7Z6V - chains B and C of the 6 polymer chains in the assembly; structure by electron microscopy, 3.10 A resolution.

Chain B (and C):
Protein: Spike glycoprotein, Fibritin
Source organism: Severe acute respiratory syndrome coronavirus 2
Notes: chain C of this document is another copy of the same molecule, construct and numbering; everything in this record applies to it too
Reference sequence: chimeric construct of P0DTC2, P10104: residues 1-1208 from P0DTC2 (SPIKE_SARS2) positions 1-1208 (same numbers); residues 1211-1238 from P10104 positions 458-485 (UniProt number = residue number - 753)
Amino-acid sequence (1260 residues; each row starts with the number of its first residue):
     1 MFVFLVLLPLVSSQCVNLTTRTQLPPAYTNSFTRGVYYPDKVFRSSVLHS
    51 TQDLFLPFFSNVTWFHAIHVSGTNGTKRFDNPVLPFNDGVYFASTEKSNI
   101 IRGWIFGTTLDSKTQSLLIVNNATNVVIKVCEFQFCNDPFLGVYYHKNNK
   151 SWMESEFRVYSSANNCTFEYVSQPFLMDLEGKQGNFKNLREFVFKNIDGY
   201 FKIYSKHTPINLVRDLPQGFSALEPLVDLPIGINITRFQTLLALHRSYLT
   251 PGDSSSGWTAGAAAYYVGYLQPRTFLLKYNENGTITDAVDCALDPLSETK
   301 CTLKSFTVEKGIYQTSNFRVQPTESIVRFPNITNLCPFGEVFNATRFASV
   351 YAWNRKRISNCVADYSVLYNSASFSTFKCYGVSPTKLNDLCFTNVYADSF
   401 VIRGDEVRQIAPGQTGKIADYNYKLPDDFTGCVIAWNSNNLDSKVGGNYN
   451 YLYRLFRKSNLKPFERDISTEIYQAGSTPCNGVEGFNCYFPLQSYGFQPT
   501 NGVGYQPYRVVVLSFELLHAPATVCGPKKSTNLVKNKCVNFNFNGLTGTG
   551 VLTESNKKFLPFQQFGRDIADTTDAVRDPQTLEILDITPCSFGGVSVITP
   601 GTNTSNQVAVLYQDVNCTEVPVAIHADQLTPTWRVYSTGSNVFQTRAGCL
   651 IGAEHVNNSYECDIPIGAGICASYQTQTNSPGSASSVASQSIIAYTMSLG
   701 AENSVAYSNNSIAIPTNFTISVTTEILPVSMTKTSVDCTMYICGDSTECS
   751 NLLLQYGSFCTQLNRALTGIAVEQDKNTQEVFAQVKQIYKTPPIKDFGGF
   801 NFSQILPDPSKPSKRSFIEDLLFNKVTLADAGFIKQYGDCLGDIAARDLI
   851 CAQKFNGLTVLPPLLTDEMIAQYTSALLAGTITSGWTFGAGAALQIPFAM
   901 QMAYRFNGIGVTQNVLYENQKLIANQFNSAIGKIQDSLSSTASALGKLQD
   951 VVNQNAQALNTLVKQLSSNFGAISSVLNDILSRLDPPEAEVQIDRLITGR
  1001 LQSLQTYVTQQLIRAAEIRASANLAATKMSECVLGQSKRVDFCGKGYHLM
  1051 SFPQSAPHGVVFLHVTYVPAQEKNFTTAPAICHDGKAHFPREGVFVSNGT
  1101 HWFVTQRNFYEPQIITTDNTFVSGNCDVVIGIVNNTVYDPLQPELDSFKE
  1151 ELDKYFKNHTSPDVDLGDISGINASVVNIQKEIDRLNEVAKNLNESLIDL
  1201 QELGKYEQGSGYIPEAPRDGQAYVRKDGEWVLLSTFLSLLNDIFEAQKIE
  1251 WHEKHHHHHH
Not modelled in the structure: 1-26, 70-81, 144-165, 173-185, 243-262, 621-640, 677-689, 828-854, 1148-1260 (chain C: 1-26, 67-80, 144-164, 173-185, 243-263, 621-640, 677-689, 828-854, 1148-1260)
Sequence notes: engineered mutation G682 (Arg in P0DTC2), S683 (Arg in P0DTC2), S685 (Arg in P0DTC2), P986 (Lys in P0DTC2), P987 (Val in P0DTC2); linker (1209-1210); conflict L1232 (Phe479 in P10104); expression tag (1239-1260)
Disulfides: C131-C166, C291-C301, C336-C361, C379-C432, C391-C525, C480-C488, C538-C590, C617-C649, C662-C671, C743-C749, C1032-C1043, C1082-C1126
Glycans and other covalent adducts: N-acetylglucosamine (NAG) linked to N61, N122, N234, N282, N331, N343, N603, N616, N657, N709, N717, N801, N1074, N1098, N1134
Swiss-Prot annotation at these positions:
  - region: N280 to C301 (Putative superantigen), R403 to D405 (Integrin-binding motif), N448 to F456 (Immunodominant HLA epitope recognized by the CD8+), P681, A684 (Putative superantigen), S816 to Y837 (Fusion peptide 1), K835 to F855 (Fusion peptide 2), D1163 to E1202 (Heptad repeat 2)
  - site: R815, S816 (Cleavage)
  - glycosylation: N17 (N-linked (GlcNAc...) (complex) asparagine), N61 (N-linked (GlcNAc...) (hybrid) asparagine), N74 (N-linked (GlcNAc...) (complex) asparagine), N122 (N-linked (GlcNAc...) (hybrid) asparagine), N149 (N-linked (GlcNAc...) (complex) asparagine), N165 (N-linked (GlcNAc...) (complex) asparagine), N234 (N-linked (GlcNAc...) (high mannose) asparagine), N282 (N-linked (GlcNAc...) (complex) asparagine), T323 (O-linked (GalNAc) threonine), S325 (O-linked (HexNAc...) serine), N331 (N-linked (GlcNAc...) (complex) asparagine), N343 (N-linked (GlcNAc...) (complex) asparagine), N603 (N-linked (GlcNAc...) (hybrid) asparagine), N616 (N-linked (GlcNAc...) (complex) asparagine), N657 (N-linked (GlcNAc...) (complex) asparagine), T676 (O-linked (GlcNAc...) threonine), T678 (O-linked (GlcNAc...) threonine), N709 (N-linked (GlcNAc...) (high mannose) asparagine), N717 (N-linked (GlcNAc...) (hybrid) asparagine), N801 (N-linked (GlcNAc...) (hybrid) asparagine) and 6 more in UniProt

Chain B / chain C interface:
Contacting residue pairs (166):
  Y38(B) - L560(C)
  Y38(B) - F562(C)  hydrophobic
  D40(B) - H519(C)
  D40(B) - F562(C)
  K41(B) - H519(C)
  K41(B) - A520(C)  hydrogen bond (side chain-backbone)
  K41(B) - F562(C)
  K41(B) - Q563(C)
  K41(B) - Q564(C)  hydrogen bond (backbone-backbone)
  K41(B) - F565(C)
  V42(B) - Q563(C)
  V42(B) - F565(C)
  V42(B) - R567(C)
  F43(B) - K558(C)
  F43(B) - F559(C)  hydrophobic
  F43(B) - Q563(C)
  F43(B) - F565(C)  hydrogen bond (backbone-backbone)
  F43(B) - G566(C)
  F43(B) - R567(C)
  S45(B) - K557(C)
  Y200(B) - Y396(C)  hydrogen bond
  Y200(B) - L518(C)  hydrophobic
  K202(B) - L518(C)
  Y204(B) - H519(C)
  E224(B) - F562(C)
  P225(B) - H519(C)
  P225(B) - F562(C)  hydrophobic
  D228(B) - L518(C)
  D228(B) - H519(C)
  P230(B) - R357(C)
  P230(B) - N394(C)
  G413(B) - P987(C)
  T415(B) - D985(C)
  D427(B) - P986(C)
  D427(B) - E990(C)
  D737(B) - N317(C)
  D745(B) - R319(C)  salt bridge
  Q755(B) - S968(C)
  Q755(B) - N969(C)
  Q755(B) - F970(C)  hydrogen bond (backbone-backbone)
  Q755(B) - G971(C)
  Y756(B) - Q965(C)  hydrogen bond (backbone-side chain)
  G757(B) - Q965(C)
  G757(B) - S968(C)
  S758(B) - Q965(C)  hydrogen bond (backbone-side chain)
  F759(B) - Q965(C)
  F759(B) - Q1002(C)
  F759(B) - S1003(C)
  F759(B) - T1006(C)
  Q762(B) - T961(C)
  Q762(B) - Q1010(C)
  R765(B) - T961(C)
  Q787(B) - A701(C)
  Q787(B) - N703(C)
  I788(B) - L699(C)  hydrophobic
  I788(B) - G700(C)
  I788(B) - A701(C)  hydrogen bond (backbone-backbone)
  I788(B) - E702(C)
  I788(B) - N703(C)  hydrogen bond (backbone-backbone)
  Y789(B) - N703(C)
  Y789(B) - V705(C)  hydrophobic
  K790(B) - E702(C)  salt bridge
  K790(B) - N703(C)  hydrogen bond (backbone-backbone)
  P792(B) - Y707(C)  hydrophobic
  D796(B) - Y707(C)  hydrogen bond (backbone-side chain)
  D796(B) - N709(C)
  F797(B) - Y707(C)
  F855(B) - F592(C)
  G857(B) - F592(C)
  V860(B) - D614(C)
  L861(B) - Q613(C)
  P862(B) - A668(C)  hydrophobic
  P863(B) - A668(C)  hydrogen bond (backbone-backbone)
  L864(B) - P665(C)  hydrophobic
  L864(B) - A668(C)
  L864(B) - G669(C)  hydrogen bond (backbone-backbone)
  L864(B) - C671(C)  hydrophobic
  L864(B) - M697(C)  hydrophobic
  L865(B) - L699(C)  hydrophobic
  T866(B) - A668(C)
  T866(B) - G669(C)
  M869(B) - G669(C)
  M869(B) - T696(C)
  M869(B) - M697(C)
  M869(B) - L699(C)
  Q872(B) - L699(C)
  Y873(B) - L699(C)
  T883(B) - V705(C)
  T883(B) - Y707(C)
  A890(B) - G1046(C)
  A890(B) - Y1047(C)  hydrophobic
  A890(B) - V1068(C)
  L894(B) - A713(C)
  L894(B) - P715(C)
  L894(B) - E1072(C)
  Q895(B) - V705(C)
  Q895(B) - A706(C)
  Q895(B) - S711(C)  hydrogen bond
  Q895(B) - I712(C)
  Q895(B) - A713(C)  hydrogen bond (backbone-backbone)
  Q895(B) - N1074(C)  hydrogen bond
  I896(B) - Y707(C)
  I896(B) - S711(C)
  I896(B) - I712(C)  hydrophobic
  P897(B) - Y707(C)  hydrophobic
  P897(B) - S708(C)
  P897(B) - N709(C)
  P897(B) - N710(C)
  P897(B) - S711(C)
  P897(B) - T1077(C)
  F898(B) - Y707(C)  hydrogen bond (backbone-side chain)
  M900(B) - T1077(C)
  M900(B) - V1094(C)  hydrophobic
  Y904(B) - I712(C)
  Y904(B) - V1094(C)
  Y904(B) - R1107(C)
  N907(B) - R1107(C)
  T912(B) - F1121(C)
  Q913(B) - P1090(C)
  N914(B) - F1089(C)
  N914(B) - F1121(C)
  N914(B) - S1123(C)  hydrogen bond
  Y917(B) - P1079(C)  hydrophobic
  Y917(B) - F1089(C)  hydrophobic
  E918(B) - S1123(C)  hydrogen bond
  E918(B) - V1128(C)
  Q920(B) - I1130(C)
  V963(B) - I569(C)  hydrophobic
  V963(B) - A570(C)  hydrophobic
  K964(B) - I569(C)
  S967(B) - A570(C)
  S967(B) - D571(C)
  S975(B) - D571(C)
  N978(B) - T547(C)
  L981(B) - K386(C)  hydrogen bond (backbone-side chain)
  S982(B) - K386(C)
  S982(B) - T547(C)  hydrogen bond
  R983(B) - G381(C)  hydrogen bond (side chain-backbone)
  R983(B) - V382(C)
  R983(B) - S383(C)  hydrogen bond (backbone-backbone)
  R983(B) - K386(C)
  R983(B) - T430(C)
  L984(B) - G381(C)
  L984(B) - V382(C)
  L984(B) - S383(C)
  L984(B) - K386(C)
  D985(B) - S383(C)  hydrogen bond (backbone-side chain)
  D985(B) - T385(C)  hydrogen bond
  D985(B) - K386(C)
  D994(B) - R995(C)  salt bridge
  Q1005(B) - Q1002(C)  hydrogen bond
  T1009(B) - T1009(C)
  L1012(B) - I1013(C)  hydrophobic
  R1019(B) - E1017(C)
  T1027(B) - R1039(C)
  S1030(B) - V1040(C)
  S1030(B) - D1041(C)
  E1031(B) - R1039(C)  salt bridge
  E1031(B) - V1040(C)
  E1031(B) - F1042(C)
  L1034(B) - D1041(C)
  G1035(B) - V1040(C)
  R1039(B) - R1039(C)
  L1141(B) - L1141(C)  hydrophobic
  E1144(B) - L1141(C)
  E1144(B) - L1145(C)
Other interface residues (no listed pair), chain B (104 interface residues in all): P39, N282, G283, N370, M740, N856, L858, T859, W886, G889, G891, A893, K921, L966, I973, V976, D979, L1001, I1013, E1111, L1145
Other interface residues (no listed pair), chain C (107 interface residues in all): L390, Y421, P521, L546, G548, P589, A647, C662, G667, I670, S704, G999, K1045, A1078, G1124, V1129

In short:
The interface between chain B and chain C involves 104 residues on one side and 107 on the other; the contacts
include 26 hydrogen bonds and 4 salt bridges. Polar contacts include D745(B)-R319(C), K790(B)-E702(C) and
D994(B)-R995(C).
Chain B and chain C are both Spike glycoprotein, Fibritin (Severe acute respiratory syndrome coronavirus 2);
the structure, CRYO-EM STRUCTURE OF SARS-COV-2 SPIKE : H11 nanobody complex, was determined by electron
microscopy, deposited together with 7Z1A, 7Z1B, 7Z1C, 7Z1D, 7Z1E, 7Z7X and 4 further entries.
